Entry 1VES (X-ray diffraction, 2.18 A resolution); this record covers chain A.

== Chain A ==
Name: New Antigen Receptor variable domain
From: Orectolobus maculatus
Reference sequence: Q6X1E6 (Q6X1E6_9CHON); numbering as in UniProt (aligned over 1-113)
Sequence (113 residues; row label = number of the first residue in the row):
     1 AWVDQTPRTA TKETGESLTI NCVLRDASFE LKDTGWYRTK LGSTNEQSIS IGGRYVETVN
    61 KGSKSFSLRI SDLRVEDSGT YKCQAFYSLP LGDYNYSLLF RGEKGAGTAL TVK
Cystine bridges: Cys22-Cys83
From the paper describing this entry:
  - contacts within the chain: Glu46-Lys104 (hydrogen bond), Glu46-Lys82 (water-mediated contact), Phe29-Tyr87 (pi stacking), Phe29-Phe100 (pi stacking), Gln84-Arg101 (hydrogen bond)
  - mutagenesis - P90L (10-fold), F100L (10-fold): increased binding to antigen (citing earlier work)
  - conformationally variable residues (loop rearrangement): Lys40 to Glu46

== In short ==
From the paper: P90L and F100L increase binding to antigen; conformational variability at Lys40.
Chain A is New Antigen Receptor variable domain (Orectolobus maculatus); the structure, Structure of New
Antigen Receptor variable domain from sharks, was determined by X-ray diffraction, deposited together with
1VER.
